Entry 4I9X (X-ray diffraction, 2.10 A resolution); this record covers chains A and B of the 4 polymer chains in the assembly.

Chain A (and B):
Protein: Protein UL141
From: Human herpesvirus 5
Notes: fragment: ul141; chain B of this document is another copy of the same molecule, construct and numbering; everything in this record applies to it too
Reference sequence: Q6RJQ3 (UL141_HCMVM); residue numbers follow UniProt; this construct covers 32-246
Amino-acid sequence (215 residues; row label = number of the first residue in the row):
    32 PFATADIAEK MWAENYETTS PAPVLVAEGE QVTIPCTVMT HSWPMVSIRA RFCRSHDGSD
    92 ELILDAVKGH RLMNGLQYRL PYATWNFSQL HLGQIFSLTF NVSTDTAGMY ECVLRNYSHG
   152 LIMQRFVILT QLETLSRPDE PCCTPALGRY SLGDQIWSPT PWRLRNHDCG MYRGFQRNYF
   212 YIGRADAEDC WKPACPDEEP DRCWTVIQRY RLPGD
Not modelled in the structure: 168-174, 199-207, 217-226, 245-246 (chain B: 167-175, 202-205, 216-229)
Modified positions: Mse42, Mse70, Mse76, Mse104, Mse140, Mse154 (selenomethionine; parent Met); Mse202 (selenomethionine)
Disulfides: Cys67-Cys143, Cys84-Cys234
Glycans and other covalent adducts: N-acetylglucosamine (NAG) linked to Asn132, Asn147
Ion coordination: Ca2+: Asp37 (shared with 3 residues of chain D)
UniProt features mapped onto this chain:
  - glycosylation (N-linked (GlcNAc...) asparagine): Asn117, Asn132, Asn147
  - natural variant: Thr35 (T35I: In strain: Isolate 45J), Thr135 (T135M: In strain: Isolate 2J, Isolate 10J and 6 more), Gly139 (G139S: In strain: Isolate 10J), Mse202 (M202T: In strain: Isolate 2J, Isolate 10J and 8 more), Ala218 (A218V: In strain: Isolate 2J, Isolate 10J and 7 more)
What the authors report for this chain:
  - post-translational modification sites: Asn117, Asn132, Asn147

How chain A and chain B interact:
Pairs across the interface - 58 pairs, chain A then chain B:
  Glu45(A) - Leu183(B)
  Asn46(A) - Thr49(B)  hydrogen bond (side chain-backbone)
  Asn46(A) - Leu183(B)
  Thr49(A) - Asn46(B)  hydrogen bond (backbone-side chain)
  Thr49(A) - Thr49(B)  hydrogen bond
  Thr50(A) - Thr50(B)
  Glu61(A) - His122(B)  salt bridge
  Gln62(A) - His122(B)
  Val63(A) - Leu121(B)
  Val63(A) - His122(B)
  Val63(A) - Leu123(B)  hydrophobic
  Thr64(A) - Leu121(B)  hydrogen bond (backbone-backbone)
  Thr64(A) - Leu123(B)
  Pro66(A) - Thr68(B)
  Pro66(A) - Leu121(B)  hydrophobic
  Pro66(A) - Ile126(B)  hydrophobic
  Thr68(A) - Pro66(B)
  Mse70(A) - Pro52(B)
  Mse70(A) - Phe157(B)  hydrophobic
  Mse70(A) - Tyr181(B)  hydrophobic
  Mse70(A) - Trp188(B)  hydrophobic
  Thr71(A) - Arg180(B)
  Thr71(A) - Tyr181(B)  hydrogen bond (backbone-backbone)
  Thr71(A) - Trp188(B)
  Thr71(A) - Pro190(B)
  His72(A) - Arg180(B)  hydrogen bond (backbone-side chain)
  Ser73(A) - Arg180(B)
  Leu121(A) - Val63(B)
  Leu121(A) - Thr64(B)  hydrogen bond (backbone-backbone)
  Leu121(A) - Pro66(B)  hydrophobic
  His122(A) - Val57(B)
  His122(A) - Glu61(B)  salt bridge
  His122(A) - Gln62(B)
  His122(A) - Val63(B)
  His122(A) - Pro190(B)
  His122(A) - Thr191(B)
  Leu123(A) - Val63(B)  hydrophobic
  Leu123(A) - Thr64(B)
  Leu123(A) - Ile159(B)  hydrophobic
  Leu123(A) - Trp188(B)
  Ile126(A) - Pro66(B)  hydrophobic
  Mse154(A) - Leu183(B)  hydrophobic
  Phe157(A) - Mse70(B)  hydrophobic
  Ile159(A) - Leu123(B)  hydrophobic
  Arg180(A) - Thr71(B)
  Arg180(A) - His72(B)  hydrogen bond (side chain-backbone)
  Arg180(A) - Ser73(B)
  Tyr181(A) - Mse70(B)  hydrophobic
  Tyr181(A) - Thr71(B)  hydrogen bond (backbone-backbone)
  Leu183(A) - Glu45(B)
  Leu183(A) - Asn46(B)
  Gly184(A) - Glu45(B)
  Trp188(A) - Mse70(B)  hydrophobic
  Trp188(A) - Thr71(B)
  Trp188(A) - Leu123(B)
  Pro190(A) - Thr71(B)
  Pro190(A) - His122(B)
  Thr191(A) - His122(B)
Also at the interface, not in a pair above, chain A (32 interface residues in all): Ala44, Pro52, Val57, Ile65
Also at the interface, not in a pair above, chain B (32 interface residues in all): Ala44, Ile65, Mse154, Gly184

Summary:
The chain A/chain B interface involves 32 residues from each chain, with 9 hydrogen bonds and 2 salt bridges.
Among the polar pairs are Glu61(A)-His122(B), Asn46(A)-Thr49(B) and Thr49(A)-Thr49(B). N-acetylglucosamine is
covalently linked to Asn132(A) and Asn147(A). From the paper: modification sites Asn117(A), Asn132(A) and
Asn147(A).
Both chains are Protein UL141 (Human herpesvirus 5). Entry 4I9X (Crystal structure of human cytomegalovirus
glycoprotein UL141 targeting the death receptor TRAIL-R2) was determined by X-ray diffraction.
